6QV1 - chains A and B of the 3 polymer chains in the assembly; structure by X-ray diffraction, 3.48 A resolution.

Chain A:
Name: ABC transporter, ATP-binding protein
Organism: Thermotoga maritima (strain ATCC 43589 / MSB8 / DSM 3109 / JCM 10099)
Notes: fragment: ABC transporter
UniProt: Q9WYC3 (Q9WYC3_THEMA); residues 2-577 here = UniProt positions 2-577
Sequence (587 residues; row label = number of the first residue in the row; numbers below 1 keep their minus sign (Gly-9 is residue -9)):
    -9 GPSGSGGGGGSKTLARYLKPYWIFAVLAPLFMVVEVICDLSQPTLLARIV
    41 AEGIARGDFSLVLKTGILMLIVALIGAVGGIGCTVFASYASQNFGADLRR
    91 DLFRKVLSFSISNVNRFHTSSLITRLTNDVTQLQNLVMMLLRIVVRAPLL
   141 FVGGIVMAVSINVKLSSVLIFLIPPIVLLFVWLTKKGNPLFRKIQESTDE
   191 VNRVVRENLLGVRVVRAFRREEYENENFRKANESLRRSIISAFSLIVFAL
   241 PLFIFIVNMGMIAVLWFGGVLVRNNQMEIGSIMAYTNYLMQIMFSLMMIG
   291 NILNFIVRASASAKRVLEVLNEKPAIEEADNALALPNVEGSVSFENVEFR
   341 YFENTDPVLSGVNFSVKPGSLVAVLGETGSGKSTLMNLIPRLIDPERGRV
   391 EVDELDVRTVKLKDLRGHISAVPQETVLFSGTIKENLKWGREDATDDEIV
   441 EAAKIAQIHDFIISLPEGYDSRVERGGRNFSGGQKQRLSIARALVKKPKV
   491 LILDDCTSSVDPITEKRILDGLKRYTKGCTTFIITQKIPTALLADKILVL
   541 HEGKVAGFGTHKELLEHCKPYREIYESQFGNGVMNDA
Disordered / not traced: -9 to 1, 571-577
Differences from the reference sequence: expression tag (-9 to 1); engineered mutation Ala41 (Asp in Q9WYC3)
Ion coordination: Mg2+: Ser373, Gln414 (together with ATP-gamma-S)
Ligand contacts:
  - ATP-gamma-S (AGS; phosphothiophosphoric acid-adenylate ester), molecule 1: Tyr341, Phe342, Val348, Glu367, Thr368, Gly369, Ser370, Gly371, Lys372, Ser373, Thr374, Gln414, Gln526
  - ATP-gamma-S (AGS), molecule 2: Phe451, Arg468, Asn469, Phe470, Ser471, Gly472, Gly473, Gln474, Ser499

Chain B:
Name: Uncharacterized ABC transporter ATP-binding protein TM_0288
Organism: Thermotoga maritima (strain ATCC 43589 / MSB8 / DSM 3109 / JCM 10099)
Notes: fragment: ABC transporter
UniProt: Q9WYC4 (Y288_THEMA); residues 1-598 here = UniProt positions 1-598
Sequence (599 residues; row label = number of the first residue in the row):
     1 MPEIRRRPHGPILEKPALKNPTATLRRLLGYLRPHTFTLIMVFVFVTVSS
    51 ILGVLSPYLIGKTIAVVFVPRRFDLLPRYMLILGTIYALTSLLFWLQGKI
   101 MLTLSQDVVFRLRKELFEKLQRVPVGFFDRTPHGDIISRVINDVDNINNV
   151 LGNSIIQFFSGIVTLAGAVIMMFRVNVILSLVTLSIVPLTVLITQIVSSQ
   201 TRKYFYENQRVLGQLNGIIEEDISGLTVIKLFTREEKEMEKFDRVNESLR
   251 KVGTKAQIFSGVLPPLMNMVNNLGFALISGFGGWLALKDIITVGTIATFI
   301 GYSRQFTRPLNELSNQFNMIQMALASAERIFEILDLEEEKDDPDAVELRE
   351 VRGEIEFKNVWFSYDKKKPVLKDITFHIKPGQKVALVGPTGSGKTTIVNL
   401 LMRFYDVDRGQILVDGIDIRKIKRSSLRSSIGIVLQDTILFSTTVKENLK
   451 YGNPGATDEEIKEAAKLTHSDHFIKHLPEGYETVLTDNGEDLSQGQRQLL
   501 AITRAFLANPKILILDAATSNVDTKTEKSIQAAMWKLMEGKTSIIIAHRL
   551 NTIKNADLIIVLRDGEIVEMGKHDELIQKRGFYYELFTSQYGLVVEKEA
Disordered / not traced: 1-21, 595-599
Differences from the reference sequence: engineered mutation Ala65 (Asp in Q9WYC4), Ala517 (Glu in Q9WYC4); expression tag (599)
Ion coordination: Mg2+: Thr395, Gln436 (together with ATP-gamma-S)
Ligand contacts:
  - ATP-gamma-S (AGS; phosphothiophosphoric acid-adenylate ester), molecule 1: Tyr364, Val370, Pro389, Thr390, Gly391, Ser392, Gly393, Lys394, Thr395, Thr396, Tyr405, Gln436, His548
  - ATP-gamma-S (AGS), molecule 2: Glu490, Asp491, Leu492, Ser493, Gln494, Gly495, Gln496, Asn521
UniProt features mapped onto this chain:
  - binding site (ATP): Gly388 to Thr395
From the paper describing this entry:
  - mutagenesis - E517A: abolished catalytic activity

Chain A / chain B interface:
Contacting residue pairs (262):
  Gln32(A) - Asn272(B)
  Pro33(A) - Arg304(B)
  Ile44(A) - Val293(B)  hydrophobic
  Phe49(A) - Trp284(B)  hydrophobic
  Leu53(A) - Trp284(B)  hydrophobic
  Met59(A) - Ala276(B)  hydrophobic
  Met59(A) - Ser279(B)
  Leu60(A) - Leu273(B)  hydrophobic
  Leu64(A) - Met269(B)  hydrophobic
  Ala67(A) - Met269(B)  hydrophobic
  Gly70(A) - Pro265(B)
  Ile71(A) - Val262(B)  hydrophobic
  Ile71(A) - Pro265(B)  hydrophobic
  Ile71(A) - Leu266(B)  hydrophobic
  Thr74(A) - Ile258(B)
  Thr74(A) - Gly261(B)  hydrogen bond (side chain-backbone)
  Val75(A) - Ile258(B)  hydrophobic
  Ser78(A) - Thr254(B)
  Ser78(A) - Gln257(B)
  Ser78(A) - Ile258(B)
  Tyr79(A) - Arg250(B)
  Gln82(A) - Gly253(B)
  Gln82(A) - Thr254(B)
  Gln82(A) - Gln257(B)
  Asn83(A) - Arg250(B)  hydrogen bond
  Ala86(A) - Asn246(B)  hydrogen bond (backbone-side chain)
  Ala86(A) - Arg250(B)
  Arg89(A) - Leu215(B)
  Arg89(A) - Phe242(B)
  Arg89(A) - Asn246(B)  hydrogen bond
  Arg89(A) - Leu249(B)
  Arg90(A) - Met239(B)
  Arg90(A) - Phe242(B)
  Arg90(A) - Asn246(B)
  Phe93(A) - Ile219(B)  hydrophobic
  Phe93(A) - Asp222(B)
  Phe93(A) - Glu238(B)
  Phe93(A) - Phe242(B)  hydrophobic
  Arg94(A) - Met239(B)
  Val96(A) - Ile223(B)  hydrophobic
  Val96(A) - Leu226(B)
  Leu97(A) - Leu226(B)  hydrophobic
  Leu97(A) - Ile229(B)  hydrophobic
  Leu97(A) - Lys230(B)
  Leu97(A) - Glu235(B)
  Leu97(A) - Met239(B)  hydrophobic
  Ser98(A) - Lys230(B)  hydrogen bond (backbone-side chain)
  Phe99(A) - Leu226(B)
  Phe99(A) - Lys230(B)
  Ile101(A) - Thr227(B)
  Val104(A) - Ile223(B)  hydrophobic
  Val104(A) - Leu226(B)  hydrophobic
  Asn105(A) - Thr486(B)
  Thr109(A) - Ile223(B)
  Thr109(A) - Ser224(B)
  Thr109(A) - Asp487(B)
  Ile113(A) - Asn216(B)
  Ile113(A) - Ile219(B)  hydrophobic
  Ile113(A) - Glu220(B)
  Thr117(A) - Asn142(B)
  Thr117(A) - Asn216(B)
  Thr117(A) - Ile219(B)
  Asn118(A) - Ile141(B)
  Asn118(A) - Asn142(B)  hydrogen bond
  Met128(A) - Gln257(B)
  Val191(A) - Ile141(B)
  Asn192(A) - Ile137(B)
  Asn192(A) - Ile141(B)
  Arg193(A) - Ser442(B)  hydrogen bond (side chain-backbone)
  Val194(A) - Phe117(B)  hydrophobic
  Val195(A) - Ile137(B)  hydrophobic
  Arg196(A) - Ile137(B)
  Arg196(A) - Glu220(B)  salt bridge
  Arg196(A) - Ser224(B)  hydrogen bond
  Arg196(A) - Asp487(B)  salt bridge
  Glu197(A) - Phe441(B)
  Glu197(A) - Ser442(B)  hydrogen bond (side chain-backbone)
  Asn198(A) - Phe117(B)
  Asn198(A) - Gln121(B)  hydrogen bond
  Leu199(A) - Phe128(B)  hydrophobic
  Leu199(A) - His133(B)
  Leu199(A) - Ile136(B)  hydrophobic
  Leu199(A) - Ile137(B)  hydrophobic
  Leu200(A) - His133(B)
  Leu200(A) - Glu220(B)
  Leu200(A) - Ile439(B)
  Gly201(A) - Ile439(B)
  Val202(A) - Val125(B)  hydrophobic
  Val202(A) - Phe128(B)  hydrophobic
  Arg203(A) - Val125(B)
  Arg203(A) - Asp129(B)  salt bridge
  Arg203(A) - Asn399(B)
  Arg203(A) - Phe404(B)
  Arg203(A) - Tyr405(B)  hydrogen bond
  Arg203(A) - Leu435(B)
  Val204(A) - Leu435(B)  hydrophobic
  Val204(A) - Ile439(B)  hydrophobic
  Val204(A) - Phe441(B)  hydrophobic
  Val204(A) - Tyr451(B)
  Val204(A) - Arg504(B)
  Val205(A) - Gln121(B)
  Val205(A) - Phe441(B)  hydrophobic
  Val205(A) - Tyr451(B)
  Arg206(A) - Leu120(B)  hydrogen bond (side chain-backbone)
  Arg206(A) - Gln121(B)  hydrogen bond (side chain-backbone)
  Arg206(A) - Val123(B)  hydrogen bond (side chain-backbone)
  Arg206(A) - Val125(B)
  Arg206(A) - Phe128(B)
  Arg206(A) - Glu339(B)  salt bridge
  Arg206(A) - Arg428(B)
  Ala207(A) - Met402(B)  hydrophobic
  Ala207(A) - Arg428(B)
  Ala207(A) - Ile431(B)
  Ala207(A) - Ile433(B)  hydrophobic
  Phe208(A) - Ile433(B)
  Phe208(A) - Tyr451(B)  hydrophobic
  Phe208(A) - Gly452(B)
  Phe208(A) - Arg504(B)
  Arg209(A) - Ser425(B)
  Arg209(A) - Arg428(B)  hydrogen bond (side chain-backbone)
  Arg209(A) - Ser429(B)
  Arg210(A) - Lys450(B)  hydrogen bond (side chain-backbone)
  Arg210(A) - Tyr451(B)
  Arg210(A) - Gly452(B)
  Arg210(A) - Pro454(B)
  Glu211(A) - Gln121(B)  hydrogen bond (backbone-side chain)
  Glu214(A) - Phe117(B)
  Glu214(A) - Gln121(B)
  Glu214(A) - Phe441(B)
  Glu214(A) - Tyr451(B)
  Asn215(A) - Phe117(B)
  Asn215(A) - Glu118(B)
  Asn215(A) - Gln121(B)
  Phe218(A) - Arg113(B)
  Phe218(A) - Lys114(B)
  Phe218(A) - Phe117(B)  hydrophobic
  Arg219(A) - Phe110(B)
  Arg219(A) - Lys114(B)
  Asn222(A) - Phe110(B)  hydrogen bond (side chain-backbone)
  Asn222(A) - Arg113(B)
  Asn222(A) - Lys114(B)
  Glu223(A) - Phe110(B)
  Leu225(A) - Arg113(B)
  Arg226(A) - Gln106(B)
  Arg226(A) - Asp107(B)  salt bridge
  Arg226(A) - Phe110(B)
  Ile229(A) - Gln106(B)
  Ile230(A) - Leu102(B)  hydrophobic
  Ile230(A) - Gln106(B)
  Phe233(A) - Leu102(B)  hydrophobic
  Ser234(A) - Lys99(B)
  Val237(A) - Trp95(B)
  Val237(A) - Gly98(B)
  Val237(A) - Lys99(B)
  Pro241(A) - Ser91(B)
  Pro241(A) - Trp95(B)
  Ile244(A) - Ser91(B)
  Phe245(A) - Ala88(B)  hydrophobic
  Asn248(A) - Tyr87(B)
  Asn248(A) - Ser91(B)  hydrogen bond
  Met251(A) - Ile60(B)  hydrophobic
  Ile252(A) - Met80(B)
  Leu255(A) - Leu76(B)
  Leu255(A) - Met80(B)  hydrophobic
  Trp256(A) - Pro77(B)  hydrophobic
  Trp256(A) - Met80(B)
  Gly259(A) - Leu76(B)
  Val262(A) - Phe68(B)  hydrophobic
  Val262(A) - Arg71(B)
  Arg263(A) - Arg72(B)  hydrogen bond (side chain-backbone)
  Arg263(A) - Phe73(B)
  Glu268(A) - Phe68(B)
  Ile269(A) - Phe68(B)  hydrophobic
  Ile272(A) - Ile64(B)  hydrophobic
  Ile272(A) - Phe68(B)  hydrophobic
  Asn344(A) - Pro478(B)
  Thr345(A) - Pro478(B)
  Asp346(A) - His476(B)  salt bridge
  Gly366(A) - Asp523(B)
  Glu367(A) - Asp523(B)
  Glu367(A) - Lys525(B)  salt bridge
  Thr368(A) - Ser493(B)
  Thr368(A) - Gly495(B)
  Thr368(A) - Gln496(B)
  Thr368(A) - Asn521(B)
  Thr368(A) - Val522(B)
  Thr368(A) - Asp523(B)  hydrogen bond (backbone-side chain)
  Gly369(A) - Ser493(B)
  Gly369(A) - Gln496(B)
  Leu382(A) - Thr227(B)
  Leu382(A) - Leu231(B)  hydrophobic
  Arg406(A) - Lys230(B)
  Arg406(A) - Thr233(B)
  Ala411(A) - Leu231(B)  hydrophobic
  Ala411(A) - Phe232(B)
  Gln414(A) - Gln494(B)
  Gln414(A) - Asn521(B)
  Glu415(A) - Glu490(B)
  Glu415(A) - Gln494(B)  hydrogen bond
  Glu415(A) - Arg497(B)  salt bridge
  Val417(A) - Val228(B)
  Phe419(A) - Glu221(B)
  Phe419(A) - Asp222(B)
  Phe419(A) - Gly225(B)
  Phe419(A) - Ile229(B)  hydrophobic
  Ser420(A) - Glu221(B)  hydrogen bond (backbone-side chain)
  Ser420(A) - Lys241(B)  hydrogen bond
  Trp429(A) - Val228(B)  hydrophobic
  Trp429(A) - Ile229(B)  hydrophobic
  Trp429(A) - Phe232(B)
  Trp429(A) - Arg234(B)
  Trp429(A) - Glu238(B)
  Gly430(A) - Phe232(B)
  Glu432(A) - Arg234(B)  salt bridge
  Glu432(A) - Lys237(B)
  Glu464(A) - Asp129(B)
  Glu464(A) - Arg130(B)
  Arg465(A) - Glu220(B)  salt bridge
  Arg465(A) - Glu221(B)
  Arg465(A) - Ser224(B)
  Arg468(A) - Asp129(B)  salt bridge
  Arg468(A) - Asp437(B)  salt bridge
  Ser471(A) - Thr390(B)
  Ser471(A) - Gly391(B)  hydrogen bond (side chain-backbone)
  Gly472(A) - Gln436(B)  hydrogen bond (backbone-side chain)
  Gly473(A) - Thr390(B)
  Gln474(A) - Thr390(B)
  Gln474(A) - Gly391(B)
  Lys475(A) - Asp437(B)  salt bridge
  Arg477(A) - Thr390(B)
  Arg482(A) - Phe232(B)
  Ala483(A) - Phe232(B)  hydrophobic
  Lys486(A) - Leu231(B)  hydrogen bond (side chain-backbone)
  Lys486(A) - Phe232(B)
  Ser498(A) - Ser520(B)
  Ser499(A) - Thr390(B)
  Ser499(A) - Gln436(B)
  Ser499(A) - His548(B)  hydrogen bond (backbone-side chain)
  Val500(A) - Thr390(B)
  Val500(A) - His548(B)
  Asp501(A) - Pro389(B)
  Asp501(A) - Thr390(B)
  Asp501(A) - His548(B)
  Pro502(A) - His548(B)
  Pro502(A) - Leu550(B)  hydrophobic
  Pro502(A) - Leu586(B)
  Pro502(A) - Ser589(B)
  Pro502(A) - Gln590(B)
  Ile503(A) - Glu585(B)
  Ile503(A) - Leu586(B)  hydrophobic
  Ile503(A) - Ser589(B)
  Gln526(A) - Asn521(B)
  Gln526(A) - Asp523(B)
  Gln526(A) - Thr524(B)  hydrogen bond (backbone-side chain)
  Gln526(A) - Arg549(B)
  Pro529(A) - Gln590(B)
  His541(A) - Lys525(B)
  Glu563(A) - Lys525(B)  salt bridge
  Ile564(A) - Thr524(B)
  Ser567(A) - Thr524(B)  hydrogen bond (side chain-backbone)
  Ser567(A) - Lys525(B)  hydrogen bond (side chain-backbone)
  Gln568(A) - Thr524(B)  hydrogen bond
Other interface residues (no listed pair), chain A (148 interface residues in all): Asp29, Leu36, Val40, Ala63, Ser81, Ser100, His108, Leu112, Leu116, Thr188, Tyr213, Phe238, Met267, Arg298, Pro380, Lys403, Ile409, Ser410, Glu425, Lys428, Asp495, Glu566, Phe569
Other interface residues (no listed pair), chain B (145 interface residues in all): Thr103, Arg122, Pro124, Val140, Asp145, Ile218, Asp243, Asn268, Gly388, Gly432, Asn453, Asn488, Leu499, Ala505, Ala508, Thr526, Lys528, Phe582, Tyr591, Gly592

In short:
148 residues of chain A face 145 of chain B across their interface; the contacts include 32 hydrogen bonds and
14 salt bridges. Polar contacts include Arg196(A)-Glu220(B), Arg196(A)-Asp487(B) and Arg203(A)-Asp129(B).
ATP-gamma-S is bound between chain A and chain B. From UniProt: 8 ATP-binding residues on chain B. From the
paper: E517A of chain B abolishes catalytic activity.
Here chain A is ABC transporter, ATP-binding protein and chain B is Uncharacterized ABC transporter
ATP-binding protein TM_0288, both from Thermotoga maritima (strain ATCC 43589 / MSB8 / DSM 3109 / JCM 10099).
Entry 6QV1 (Structure of ATPgS-bound outward-facing TM287/288 in complex with nanobody Nb_TM1) was determined
by X-ray diffraction, deposited together with 6QUZ, 6QV0 and 6QV2.
